PDB entry 4V42 | X-ray diffraction, 5.50 A resolution (low resolution: residue-level contacts below are approximate; hydrogen-bond / salt-bridge calls are withheld) | chains AD and AJ of the 49 polymer chains in the assembly

Chain AD:
Molecule: Trna(phe)
Sequence (74 nucleotides; row label = number of the first residue in the row; note: 2 numbers in that range are skipped by the numbering (no residue carries them; nothing is unmodelled there)):
     1 UCCGUGAUAA CAAAGC
    18 GGUUAUGUAC CGGAUUUUUA UUCCGGCUA
    48 UXGGGGUUCA AUUCCCCGUC GCGGAGCCA
Modified positions: 4SU (4-thiouridine-5'-monophosphate) at position 8, H2U (5,6-dihydrouridine-5'-monophosphate) at position 20, H2U (5,6-dihydrouridine-5'-monophosphate) at position 21, 5MC (5-methylcytidine-5'-monophosphate) at position 49, 5MU (5-methyluridine 5'-monophosphate) at position 54, PSU (pseudouridine-5'-monophosphate) at position 55

Chain AJ:
Protein: 30S ribosomal protein S7
Organism: Thermus thermophilus
UniProt: P17291 (RS7_THET8); aligned to UniProt positions 1-156 over residues 1-156 (the alignment contains insertions or deletions, so no single offset holds)
Chain sequence (156 residues; each row starts with the number of its first residue):
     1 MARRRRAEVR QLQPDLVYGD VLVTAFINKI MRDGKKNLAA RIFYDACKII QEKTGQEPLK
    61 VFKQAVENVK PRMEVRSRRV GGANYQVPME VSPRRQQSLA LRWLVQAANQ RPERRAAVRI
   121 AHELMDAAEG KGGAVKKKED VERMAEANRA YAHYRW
Unresolved in the structure: 1

How chain AD and chain AJ interact:
Pairs across the interface (7; chain AD residue first):
  U32(AD) - Ser77(AJ)
  U33(AD) - Ser77(AJ)
  U33(AD) - Arg79(AJ)
  U33(AD) - Asn84(AJ)
  A37(AD) - Ala83(AJ)
  A37(AD) - Asn84(AJ)
  C40(AD) - Met144(AJ)
Interface residues without a listed pair, chain AD (7 interface residues in all): U36, U38, U39
Interface residues without a listed pair, chain AJ (11 interface residues in all): Arg76, Arg78, Tyr85, Gln86, Ala147, Asn148

Overview:
7 residues of chain AD and 11 residues of chain AJ are in contact.
Here chain AD is Trna(phe) and chain AJ is 30S ribosomal protein S7 (Thermus thermophilus). Entry 4V42
(Crystal structure of the ribosome at 5.5 A resolution) was determined by X-ray diffraction.
